6SXA - chains F and G; structure by electron microscopy, 3.60 A resolution.

# Chain F
Molecule: DNA repair endonuclease XPF
Source organism: Homo sapiens
Notes: EC 3.1.-.-
UniProt: Q92889 (XPF_HUMAN); residue numbers follow UniProt; this construct covers 1-916
Sequence (916 residues; row label = number of the first residue in the row):
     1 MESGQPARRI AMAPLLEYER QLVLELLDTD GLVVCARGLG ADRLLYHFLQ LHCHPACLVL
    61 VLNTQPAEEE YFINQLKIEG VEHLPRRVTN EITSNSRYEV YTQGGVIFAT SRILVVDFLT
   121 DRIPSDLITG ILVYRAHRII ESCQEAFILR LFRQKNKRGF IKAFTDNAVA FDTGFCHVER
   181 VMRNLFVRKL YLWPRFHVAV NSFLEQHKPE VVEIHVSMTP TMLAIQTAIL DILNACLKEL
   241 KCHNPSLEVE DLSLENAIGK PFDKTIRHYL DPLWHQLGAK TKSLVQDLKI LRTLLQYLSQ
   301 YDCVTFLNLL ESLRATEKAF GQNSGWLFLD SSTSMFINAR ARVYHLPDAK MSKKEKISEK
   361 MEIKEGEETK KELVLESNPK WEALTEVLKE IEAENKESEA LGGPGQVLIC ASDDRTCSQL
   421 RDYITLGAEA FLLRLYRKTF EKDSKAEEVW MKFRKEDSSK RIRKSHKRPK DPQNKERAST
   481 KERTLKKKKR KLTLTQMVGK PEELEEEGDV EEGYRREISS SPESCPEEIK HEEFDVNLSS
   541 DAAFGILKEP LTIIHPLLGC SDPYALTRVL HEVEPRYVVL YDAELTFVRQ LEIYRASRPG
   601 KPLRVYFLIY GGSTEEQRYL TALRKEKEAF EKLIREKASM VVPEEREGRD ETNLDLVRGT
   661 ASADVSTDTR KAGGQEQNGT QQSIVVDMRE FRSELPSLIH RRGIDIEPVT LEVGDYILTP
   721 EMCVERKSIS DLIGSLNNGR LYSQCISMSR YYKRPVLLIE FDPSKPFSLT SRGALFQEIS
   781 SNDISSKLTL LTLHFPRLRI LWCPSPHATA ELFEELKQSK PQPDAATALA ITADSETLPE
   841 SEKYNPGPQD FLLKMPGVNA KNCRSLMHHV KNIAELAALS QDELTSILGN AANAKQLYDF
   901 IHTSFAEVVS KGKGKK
Disordered / not traced: 1-8, 363-365, 441-550, 642-679, 907-916
UniProt features mapped onto this chain:
  - region: Leu233 to Leu254 (Leucine-zipper 1), Leu270 to Leu298 (Leucine-zipper 2)
  - motif: Lys486 to Lys491 (Nuclear localization signal)
  - modified residue: Lys289 (N6-acetyllysine), Ser521 (Phosphoserine), Ser764 (Phosphoserine), Lys911 (N6-acetyllysine)
  - cross-link: Lys500 (Glycyl lysine isopeptide (Lys-Gly) (interchain with G-Cter in SUMO2))
Reported in the primary citation:
  - contacts within the chain: Tyr71-Tyr564 (pi stacking), Gln226-Thr614, His275-Ser730
  - mutagenesis - Y71A: abolished expression
  - mutagenesis - Q300A: decreased expression
  - mutagenesis - W274A/H275A (1.5-fold), S312A (1.5-fold): increased catalytic activity
  - disease-associated variants - T567A, L608P: decreased stability
  - disease-associated variants - R589W (35-fold), S786F: decreased catalytic activity
  - disease-associated variants - R799W: abolished expression
  - disease-associated variants - L230R, C236R, G325E: unchanged catalytic activity
  - disease-associated variants - L230R: abolished binding to SLX4 (citing earlier work)

# Chain G
Molecule: DNA excision repair protein ERCC-1
Source organism: Homo sapiens
UniProt: P07992 (ERCC1_HUMAN); residue numbers follow UniProt; this construct covers 1-297
Sequence (297 residues; row label = number of the first residue in the row):
     1 MDPGKDKEGV PQPSGPPARK KFVIPLDEDE VPPGVAKPLF RSTQSLPTVD TSAQAAPQTY
    61 AEYAISQPLE GAGATCPTGS EPLAGETPNQ ALKPGAKSNS IIVSPRQRGN PVLKFVRNVP
   121 WEFGDVIPDY VLGQSTCALF LSLRYHNLHP DYIHGRLQSL GKNFALRVLL VQVDVKDPQQ
   181 ALKELAKMCI LADCTLILAW SPEEAGRYLE TYKAYEQKPA DLLMEKLEQD FVSRVTECLT
   241 TVKSVNKTDS QTLLTTFGSL EQLIAASRED LALCPGLGPQ KARRLFDVLH EPFLKVP
Disordered / not traced: 1-99, 296-297
UniProt features mapped onto this chain:
  - DNA-binding region: Gln134 to Arg156
  - motif: Pro17 to Val23 (Nuclear localization signal)
  - modified residue: Met1 (N-acetylmethionine)
  - cross-link (Glycyl lysine isopeptide (Lys-Gly)): Lys21 (interchain with G-Cter in SUMO2), Lys37 (interchain with G-Cter in SUMO2), Lys243 (interchain with G-Cter in SUMO2)

# How chain F and chain G interact
Pairs across the interface (66):
  Gln286(F) - Thr248(G)
  Phe320(F) - Gln251(G)
  Leu736(F) - Asp221(G)
  Asn738(F) - Met224(G)
  Gly739(F) - Met224(G)
  Tyr742(F) - Leu222(G)  hydrophobic
  Phe761(F) - Leu182(G)  hydrophobic
  Phe761(F) - Trp200(G)  hydrophobic
  Ser768(F) - Glu204(G)
  Thr770(F) - Glu204(G)
  Arg772(F) - Glu203(G)
  Leu775(F) - Arg117(G)
  Leu775(F) - Glu203(G)
  Phe776(F) - Arg117(G)  hydrogen bond (backbone-side chain)
  Gln777(F) - Arg117(G)  hydrogen bond (backbone-side chain)
  Glu778(F) - Arg117(G)
  Ser781(F) - Tyr215(G)
  Ser785(F) - Tyr208(G)
  Ser786(F) - Thr211(G)
  Ser786(F) - Tyr215(G)  hydrogen bond
  Thr789(F) - Thr211(G)
  Thr789(F) - Tyr212(G)
  Thr792(F) - Thr195(G)
  Thr792(F) - Tyr212(G)
  Leu793(F) - Leu166(G)  hydrophobic
  Leu793(F) - Tyr215(G)
  Pro796(F) - Ala165(G)
  Leu798(F) - Thr195(G)
  Arg799(F) - Ile190(G)
  Arg799(F) - Asp193(G)  salt bridge
  Arg799(F) - Cys194(G)
  Ile800(F) - Leu196(G)
  Trp802(F) - Leu196(G)  hydrogen bond (side chain-backbone)
  Trp802(F) - Leu198(G)
  Pro804(F) - Gln179(G)
  Glu811(F) - Lys183(G)  salt bridge
  Leu812(F) - Lys183(G)
  Glu815(F) - Lys183(G)  salt bridge
  Glu842(F) - Phe293(G)
  Lys843(F) - Phe293(G)  hydrogen bond (backbone-backbone)
  Lys843(F) - Leu294(G)
  Lys843(F) - Lys295(G)
  Tyr844(F) - Pro292(G)
  Tyr844(F) - Phe293(G)  hydrogen bond (backbone-backbone)
  Pro848(F) - Glu291(G)
  Asp850(F) - Thr241(G)
  Phe851(F) - Cys238(G)
  Phe851(F) - Leu239(G)  hydrophobic
  Phe851(F) - Thr241(G)
  Phe851(F) - Leu289(G)  hydrophobic
  Lys854(F) - Arg234(G)  hydrogen bond (backbone-side chain)
  Lys854(F) - Cys238(G)
  Met855(F) - Arg234(G)
  Pro856(F) - Arg234(G)
  Met867(F) - Phe293(G)  hydrophobic
  Asn872(F) - His290(G)
  Asn872(F) - Glu291(G)  hydrogen bond (side chain-backbone)
  Asn872(F) - Pro292(G)
  Ile873(F) - Leu289(G)
  Phe900(F) - Phe231(G)  hydrophobic
  Ile901(F) - Leu260(G)  hydrophobic
  Thr903(F) - Phe231(G)
  Thr903(F) - Gly258(G)
  Thr903(F) - Ser259(G)
  Ser904(F) - Phe231(G)
  Phe905(F) - Leu254(G)  hydrophobic
Other interface residues (no listed pair), chain F (65 interface residues in all): Tyr297, Ser312, Ala315, Thr316, Arg415, Pro766, Phe767, Ile779, Ser780, Lys787, Leu788, Leu790, His794, Leu801, Ser841, Asn845, Lys871, Ala877, His902
Other interface residues (no listed pair), chain G (52 interface residues in all): Asn118, Ala186, Ile197, Gln217, Pro219, Glu237, Thr252, Thr255, Glu261, Ala272, Cys274, Pro275
The authors on this interface:
  - specific contacts: Ser786(F)-Tyr215(G)
  - interface residues, chain F: Ser312(F), Thr316(F), Arg799(F), Phe851(F), Phe900(F)
  - interface residues, chain G: Asp221(G), Thr248(G), Thr252(G)

# In short
65 residues of chain F and 52 residues of chain G are in contact; the contacts include 8 hydrogen bonds and 3
salt bridges. Among the polar pairs are Arg799(F)-Asp193(G), Glu811(F)-Lys183(G) and Glu815(F)-Lys183(G). The
authors report a contact between Ser786(F) and Tyr215(G). From the paper: Y71A and R799W of chain F abolish
expression; interface residues Ser312(F), Thr316(F) and Asp221(G) among others; 12 substitutions were tested
in all.
Chain F is DNA repair endonuclease XPF and chain G is DNA excision repair protein ERCC-1, both from Homo
sapiens; the structure, XPF-ERCC1 Cryo-EM Structure, Apo-form, was determined by electron microscopy (same
publication as 6SXB).
